PDB entry 3M6M | X-ray diffraction, 2.50 A resolution | chains B and F of the 6 polymer chains in the assembly

# Chain B
Molecule: RpfF protein
Organism: Xanthomonas campestris pv. campestris
Reference sequence: Q7CLS3 (Q7CLS3_XANCP); residues 1-289 here = UniProt positions 1-289
Sequence (305 residues; numbered -15 to 289; the number before each row is that of its first residue; numbers below 1 keep their minus sign (Met-15 is residue -15)):
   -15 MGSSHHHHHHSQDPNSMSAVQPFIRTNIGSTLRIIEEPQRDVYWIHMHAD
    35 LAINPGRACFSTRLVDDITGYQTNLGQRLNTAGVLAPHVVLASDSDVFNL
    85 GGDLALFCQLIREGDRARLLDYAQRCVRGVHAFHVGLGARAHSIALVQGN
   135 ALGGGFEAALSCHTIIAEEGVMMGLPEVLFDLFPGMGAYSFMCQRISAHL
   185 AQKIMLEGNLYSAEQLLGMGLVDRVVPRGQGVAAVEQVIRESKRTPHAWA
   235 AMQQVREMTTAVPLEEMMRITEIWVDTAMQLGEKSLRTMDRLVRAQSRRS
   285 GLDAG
Disordered / not traced: -15 to 13, 37-40, 281-289
Construct notes: expression tag (-15 to 0)
What the authors report for this chain:
  - catalytic residues: Glu141, Glu161
  - mutagenesis - L136A/L194A: abolished binding to Sensory/regulatory protein rpfC (chain F)

# Chain F
Molecule: Sensory/regulatory protein rpfC
Organism: Xanthomonas campestris pv. campestris
Notes: EC 2.7.13.3
Reference sequence: P0C0F6 (RPFC_XANCP); residues 449-590 here correspond to UniProt positions 400-541 (UniProt number = residue number - 49)
Sequence (143 residues; numbered 448 to 590; the number before each row is that of its first residue):
   448 MSNPFLRHRARVRSMRMLVADDHEANRMVLQRLLEKAGHKVLCVNGAEQV
   498 LDAMAEEDYDAVIVDLHMPGMNGLDMLKQLRVMQASGMRYTPVVVLSADV
   548 TPEAIRACEQAGARAFLAKPVVAAKLLDTLADLAVSTRQLATP
Disordered / not traced: 448-461, 482-486, 582-590
Construct notes: expression tag (448)
Metal / ion sites: Mg2+: Asp512, His514
What the authors report for this chain:
  - post-translational modification sites: Asp512 (citing earlier work)
  - mutagenesis - E495A/L498A/D499A, R528A/V529A/M530A: abolished binding to RpfF protein (chain B)

# Chain B / chain F interface
Contacting residue pairs (10; chain B residue first):
  Arg208(B) - Glu550(F)  salt bridge
  Val209(B) - Glu550(F)
  Val210(B) - Glu550(F)
  Pro211(B) - Glu550(F)
  Arg224(B) - Asn519(F)
  Glu225(B) - Leu521(F)
  Glu225(B) - Lys525(F)  salt bridge
  Arg228(B) - Gly517(F)  hydrogen bond (side chain-backbone)
  Arg228(B) - Met518(F)
  Arg228(B) - Asp522(F)  salt bridge
From the paper, about this interface:
  - hot spots on chain F (mutagenesis) - R528A/V529A/M530A: abolished binding to RpfF protein (chain B)

# Summary
The chain B/chain F interface involves 7 residues from each chain; the contacts include 1 hydrogen bond and 3
salt bridges. Among the polar pairs are Arg208(B)-Glu550(F), Glu225(B)-Lys525(F) and Arg228(B)-Asp522(F). From
the paper: catalytic residues Glu141(B) and Glu161(B); E495A/L498A/D499A and R528A/V529A/M530A of chain F
abolish binding to RpfF protein (chain B).
Here chain B is RpfF protein and chain F is Sensory/regulatory protein rpfC, both from Xanthomonas campestris
pv. campestris. Entry 3M6M (Crystal structure of RpfF complexed with REC domain of RpfC) was determined by
X-ray diffraction, deposited together with 3M6N.
